4BQ8 - chains A and C of the 3 polymer chains in the assembly; structure by X-ray diffraction, 2.80 A resolution.

[Chain A]
Name: Neogenin
Organism: Mus musculus
Notes: fragment: fn-type iii domains 5 and 6, residues 883-1083
Reference sequence: P97798 (NEO1_MOUSE); residue numbers follow UniProt; this construct covers 883-1083
Chain sequence (213 residues; each row starts with the number of its first residue):
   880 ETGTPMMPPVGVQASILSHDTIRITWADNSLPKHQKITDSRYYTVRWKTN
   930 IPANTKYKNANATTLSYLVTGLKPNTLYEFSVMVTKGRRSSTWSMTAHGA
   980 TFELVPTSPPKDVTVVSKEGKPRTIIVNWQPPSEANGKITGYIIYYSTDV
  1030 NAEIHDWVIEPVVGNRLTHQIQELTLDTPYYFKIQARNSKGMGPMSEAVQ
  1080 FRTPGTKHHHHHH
Not modelled in the structure: 880-884, 911-916, 1086-1092
Differences from the reference sequence: expression tag (880-882, 1084-1092)
Glycans and other covalent adducts: N-acetylglucosamine (NAG) linked to N940
Swiss-Prot annotation at these positions:
  - glycosylation: N940 (N-linked (GlcNAc...) asparagine)

[Chain C]
Name: Rgm domain family member B
Organism: Homo sapiens
Notes: fragment: ectodomain, residues 169-410
Reference sequence: Q6NW40 (RGMB_HUMAN); residues 169-410 here = UniProt positions 169-410
Chain sequence (251 residues; each row starts with the number of its first residue):
   169 PHLRTFKDNFQTCKVEGAWPLIDNNYLSVQVTNVPVVPGSSATATNKITI
   219 IFKAHHGCTDQKVYQAVTDDLPAAFVDGTTSGGDSDAKSLRIVERESGHY
   269 VEMHARYIGTTVFVRQVGRYLTLAIRMPEDLAMSYEESQDLQLCVNGCPL
   319 SERIDDGQGQVSAILGHSLPRTSLVQAWPGYTLETANTQCHEKMPVKDIY
   369 FQSCVFDLLTTGDANFTAAAHSALEDVEALHPRKERWHIFPSGTKHHHHH
   419 H
Not modelled in the structure: 252-254, 265-266, 335-419
Differences from the reference sequence: expression tag (411-419); conflict G225 (Glu in Q6NW40)
Cystine bridges: C181-C316
Swiss-Prot annotation at these positions:
  - glycosylation: N383 (N-linked (GlcNAc...) asparagine)
  - mutagenesis: A186 (A186R: Severely impairs interaction with NEO1), P206 (P206N: Introduces a N-linked glycan; changes interaction with NEO1 from a 2:2 to a 1:1 stoichiometry)
What the authors report for this chain:
  - mutagenesis - P206N: decreased signaling
  - mutagenesis - A186R: abolished signaling

[Chain A / chain C interface]
Pairs across the interface - 57 pairs, chain A then chain C:
  T928(A) - G246(C)
  N929(A) - P240(C)
  N929(A) - A242(C)
  N929(A) - G246(C)  hydrogen bond (side chain-backbone)
  N929(A) - T248(C)
  I930(A) - P240(C)  hydrophobic
  I930(A) - A242(C)
  I930(A) - F243(C)
  I930(A) - V244(C)
  I930(A) - G246(C)
  P931(A) - D238(C)
  A932(A) - D238(C)  hydrogen bond (backbone-side chain)
  A932(A) - L239(C)
  A932(A) - P240(C)  hydrophobic
  N954(A) - D245(C)
  T955(A) - D245(C)
  L956(A) - D245(C)  hydrogen bond (backbone-backbone)
  L956(A) - T247(C)
  K990(A) - K215(C)
  D991(A) - A186(C)
  D991(A) - T200(C)  hydrogen bond
  D991(A) - K215(C)  salt bridge
  T993(A) - G185(C)
  T993(A) - A186(C)
  V995(A) - W187(C)  hydrophobic
  K997(A) - D308(C)  salt bridge
  E998(A) - P317(C)
  E998(A) - L318(C)  hydrogen bond (side chain-backbone)
  E998(A) - S319(C)
  I1005(A) - L309(C)  hydrophobic
  N1007(A) - A186(C)  hydrogen bond (side chain-backbone)
  N1007(A) - P188(C)
  N1007(A) - Q198(C)
  W1008(A) - A186(C)
  W1008(A) - Q198(C)  hydrogen bond (backbone-side chain)
  Q1009(A) - Q198(C)  hydrogen bond (side chain-backbone)
  Q1009(A) - V199(C)
  Q1009(A) - T200(C)  hydrogen bond
  Q1009(A) - K215(C)
  Q1009(A) - T217(C)  hydrogen bond
  P1010(A) - T217(C)
  P1010(A) - Q233(C)
  K1017(A) - Q229(C)
  I1018(A) - Q229(C)
  N1044(A) - S196(C)  hydrogen bond (backbone-side chain)
  N1044(A) - I219(C)
  N1044(A) - K221(C)
  N1044(A) - Q229(C)
  R1045(A) - D191(C)  salt bridge
  R1045(A) - K221(C)
  R1045(A) - Q307(C)
  L1046(A) - Q198(C)  hydrogen bond (backbone-side chain)
  L1046(A) - I219(C)  hydrophobic
  T1047(A) - P188(C)
  T1047(A) - D191(C)
  Q1049(A) - S306(C)
  Q1049(A) - D308(C)  hydrogen bond
Interface residues without a listed pair, chain A (28 interface residues in all): N933, G1043
Interface residues without a listed pair, chain C (34 interface residues in all): E184, E264

[Summary]
The interface between chain A and chain C involves 28 residues on one side and 34 on the other, with 13
hydrogen bonds and 3 salt bridges. Polar pairs include D991(A)-K215(C), K997(A)-D308(C) and R1045(A)-D191(C).
Covalently linked N-acetylglucosamine: at N940(A). From the paper: P206N of chain C reduces signaling; A186R
of chain C abolishes signaling.
Chain A is Neogenin (Mus musculus) and chain C is Rgm domain family member B (Homo sapiens); the structure,
Crystal structure of the RGMB-NEO1 complex form 3, was determined by X-ray diffraction together with 4BQ6,
4BQ7, 4BQ9, 4BQB and 4BQC from the same study.
